5DCY - chain A; structure by X-ray diffraction, 1.45 A resolution.

[Chain A]
Molecule: Iridoid synthase
Source organism: Catharanthus roseus
Notes: EC 1.3.1.99
Reference sequence: K7WDL7 (IRIS_CATRO); residue numbers follow UniProt; this construct covers 23-388
Amino-acid sequence (368 residues; each row starts with the number of its first residue):
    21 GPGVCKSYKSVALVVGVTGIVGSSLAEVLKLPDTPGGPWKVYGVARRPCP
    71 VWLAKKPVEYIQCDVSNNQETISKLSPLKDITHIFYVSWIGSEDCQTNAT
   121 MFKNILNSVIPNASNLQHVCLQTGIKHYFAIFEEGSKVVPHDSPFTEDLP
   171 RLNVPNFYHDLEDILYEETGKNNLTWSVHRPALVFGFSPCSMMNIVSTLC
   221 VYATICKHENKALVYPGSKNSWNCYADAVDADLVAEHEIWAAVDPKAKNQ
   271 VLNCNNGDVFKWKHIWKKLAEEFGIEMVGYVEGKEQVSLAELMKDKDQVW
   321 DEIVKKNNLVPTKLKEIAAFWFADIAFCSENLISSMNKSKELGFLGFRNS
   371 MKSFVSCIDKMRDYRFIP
Unresolved in the structure: 21-22
Differences from the reference sequence: expression tag (21-22); engineered mutation N87 (Asp in K7WDL7), A150 (Gly in K7WDL7)
Small-molecule neighbours: NADP (NAP; NADP nicotinamide-adenine-dinucleotide phosphate): G36, V37, T38, G39, I40, V41, A65, R66, R67, C83, D84, V85, S86, V107, S108, W109, I110, M121, Q142, T143, G144, F177, Y178, P201, A202, L203, V204, C210, S211, M212, M213, F342
UniProt features mapped onto this chain:
  - active site: K146, Y178
  - binding site (NADP(+)): T38 to I40, R66, R67, D84, V85, S108, W109, Q142, Y178, V204, S211 to M213
  - binding site (substrate): K146, Y178, S349
  - mutagenesis: K146 (K146A: Reduces enzymatic activity 6-fold), F149 (F149M: Slightly reduces enzymatic activity), Y178 (Y178A/F: Abolishes enzymatic activity), F342 (F342A: Abolishes enzymatic activity), A346 (A346I: No effect on enzymatic activity), S349 (S349F: No effect on enzymatic activity)
From the paper describing this entry:
  - binding site for NADP: L203, M213 (from molecular simulation)
  - catalytic residues: I145, Y178 (proposed by the authors, not directly observed)
  - mutagenesis - K146M (kcat 2.2 s-1), K146R (kcat 6.1 s-1): unchanged catalytic activity
  - specificity-determining residues: A346 (proposed by the authors, not directly observed)
  - specificity-determining residues: F149 to P160

[Summary]
Chain A binds NADP. From UniProt: active-site residues K146 and Y178, 15 NADP+-binding residues, 3
substrate-binding residues and 6 mutagenesis sites. The paper reports catalytic residues I145 and Y178; K146M
and K146R leave catalytic activity unchanged.
Chain A is Iridoid synthase (Catharanthus roseus); the structure, Iridoid synthase G150A mutant from
Catharanthus roseus - binary complex with NADP+, was determined by X-ray diffraction (same publication as 5DCU
and 5DCW).
